PDB entry 7VXN | electron microscopy, 3.53 A resolution | chains A and B of the 3 polymer chains in the assembly

# Chain A
Molecule: Capsid protein VP1
Organism: Coxsackievirus B3
Reference sequence: P03313 (POLG_CXB3N); residues 1-284 here correspond to UniProt positions 571-854 (UniProt number = residue number + 570)
Amino-acid sequence (284 residues; each row starts with the number of its first residue):
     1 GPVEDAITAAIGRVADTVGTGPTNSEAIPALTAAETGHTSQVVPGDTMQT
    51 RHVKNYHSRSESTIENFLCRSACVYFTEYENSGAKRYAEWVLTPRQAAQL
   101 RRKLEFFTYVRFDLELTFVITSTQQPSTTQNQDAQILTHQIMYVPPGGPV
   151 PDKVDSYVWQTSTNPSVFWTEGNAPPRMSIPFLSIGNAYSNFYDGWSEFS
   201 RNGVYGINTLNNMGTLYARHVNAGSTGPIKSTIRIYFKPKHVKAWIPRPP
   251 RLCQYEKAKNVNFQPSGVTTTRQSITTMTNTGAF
Disordered / not traced: 1-59, 278-284
Sequence notes: conflict Glu80 (Lys650 in P03313)
Swiss-Prot annotation at these positions:
  - site: Thr281, Gly282 (Cleavage)

# Chain B
Molecule: Capsid protein VP2
Organism: Coxsackievirus B3
Reference sequence: P03313 (POLG_CXB3N); residues 1-263 here correspond to UniProt positions 70-332 (UniProt number = residue number + 69)
Amino-acid sequence (263 residues; each row starts with the number of its first residue):
     1 SPTVEECGYSDRARSITLGNSTITTQECANVVVGYGVWPDYLKDSEATAE
    51 DQPTQPDVATCRFYTLDSVQWQKTSPGWWWKLPDALSNLGLFGQNMQYHY
   101 LGRTGYTVHVQCNASKFHQGCLLVVCVPEAEMGCATLDNTPSSAELLGGD
   151 SAKEFADKPVASGSNKLVQRVVYNAGMGVGVGNLTIFPHQWINLRTNNSA
   201 TIVMPYTNSVPMDNMFRHNNVTLMVIPFVPLDYCPGSTTYVPITVTIAPM
   251 CAEYNGLRLAGHQ
Disordered / not traced: 1-11, 44-56, 256-263
Sequence notes: conflict Ser151 (Thr220 in P03313)
Swiss-Prot annotation at these positions:
  - site: Gln263 (Cleavage)

# Interface between chain A and chain B
Pairs across the interface - 77 pairs, chain A then chain B:
  Thr108(A) with Glu129(B)
  Tyr109(A) with Glu129(B), hydrogen bond; Thr207(B), hydrogen bond (side chain-backbone); Asn208(B); Ser209(B)
  Asn187(A) with Ser209(B)
  Ala188(A) with Ser209(B)
  Phe192(A) with Glu129(B); Glu131(B)
  Tyr193(A) with Glu129(B); Glu131(B); Arg217(B), hydrogen bond; His218(B)
  Asp194(A) with Lys81(B), salt bridge; Glu129(B), hydrogen bond (backbone-side chain); Ala130(B), hydrogen bond (side chain-backbone); Asn219(B); Thr222(B)
  Gly195(A) with Arg217(B)
  Trp196(A) with Ser143(B); Leu146(B), hydrophobic; Leu147(B), hydrophobic; Arg217(B), hydrogen bond (backbone-side chain)
  Ser197(A) with Arg217(B), hydrogen bond (backbone-side chain)
  Glu198(A) with Arg217(B)
  Phe199(A) with Arg217(B)
  Arg201(A) with Ser143(B), hydrogen bond; Leu147(B); Phe216(B), hydrogen bond (side chain-backbone)
  Tyr205(A) with Ala130(B); Glu131(B); Met132(B), hydrogen bond (side chain-backbone); Leu146(B), hydrophobic
  Gly206(A) with Glu131(B)
  Ile246(A) with Tyr35(B); Pro128(B), hydrophobic; Thr207(B)
  Pro247(A) with Ile186(B); Phe187(B)
  Arg248(A) with Pro128(B), hydrogen bond (side chain-backbone); Glu129(B), hydrogen bond (side chain-backbone); Phe187(B)
  Pro249(A) with Val179(B), hydrophobic; Asn183(B); Ile186(B); Phe187(B)
  Pro250(A) with Val179(B)
  Arg251(A) with Met177(B); Gly178(B); Val179(B)
  Leu252(A) with Asn174(B); Gly178(B); Val179(B); Gly180(B)
  Cys253(A) with Gly178(B), hydrogen bond (backbone-backbone)
  Glu256(A) with Leu137(B)
  Lys257(A) with Leu137(B); Asp138(B), salt bridge
  Asn260(A) with Thr140(B)
  Val261(A) with Glu131(B); Met177(B)
  Asn262(A) with Gly133(B); Cys134(B), hydrogen bond (side chain-backbone); Thr136(B); Leu137(B), hydrogen bond (side chain-backbone); Asn139(B), hydrogen bond (side chain-backbone)
  Phe263(A) with Leu137(B); Gln169(B); Asn174(B); Gly176(B); Gly178(B)
  Gln264(A) with Leu137(B)
  Pro265(A) with Pro159(B), hydrophobic; Gln169(B); Asn174(B)
  Ser266(A) with Tyr173(B); Asn174(B)
Interface residues without a listed pair, chain A (34 interface residues in all): Val204, Val268
Interface residues without a listed pair, chain B (42 interface residues in all): Tyr100, Pro141, Val171, Leu184, Pro211

# Overview
The interface between chain A and chain B involves 34 residues on one side and 42 on the other; the contacts
include 16 hydrogen bonds and 2 salt bridges. Among the polar pairs are Asp194(A)-Lys81(B),
Lys257(A)-Asp138(B) and Tyr109(A)-Glu129(B).
Chain A is Capsid protein VP1 and chain B is Capsid protein VP2, both from Coxsackievirus B3; the structure,
Coxsackievirus B3 Empty particle at pH7.4 (VP3-234Q), was determined by electron microscopy.
